Entry 5V74 (X-ray diffraction, 3.51 A resolution); this record covers chains O1 and P1 of the 270 polymer chains in the assembly.

[Chain O1 (and P1)]
Name: Ethanolamine utilization protein EutN/carboxysome structural protein Ccml
Source organism: Haliangium ochraceum (strain DSM 14365 / JCM 11303 / SMP-2)
Notes: chain P1 of this document is another copy of the same molecule, construct and numbering; everything in this record applies to it too
Reference sequence: D0LHE5 (D0LHE5_HALO1); residues 1-96 here = UniProt positions 1-96
Sequence (96 residues; numbered 1 to 96; the number before each row is that of its first residue):
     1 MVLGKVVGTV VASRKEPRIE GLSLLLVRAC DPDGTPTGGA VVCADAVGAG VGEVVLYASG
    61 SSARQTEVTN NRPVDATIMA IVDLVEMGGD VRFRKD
Disordered / not traced: 96

[How chain O1 and chain P1 interact]
Contacting residue pairs - 48 pairs, chain O1 then chain P1:
  V7(O1) - M87(P1)
  V7(O1) - G88(P1)
  G8(O1) - E86(P1)
  T9(O1) - L84(P1)
  T9(O1) - V85(P1)
  T9(O1) - E86(P1)  hydrogen bond (backbone-backbone)
  V10(O1) - L56(P1)  hydrophobic
  V10(O1) - V82(P1)  hydrophobic
  V10(O1) - L84(P1)
  V10(O1) - V85(P1)  hydrophobic
  V11(O1) - V82(P1)
  V11(O1) - D83(P1)  hydrogen bond (backbone-backbone)
  V11(O1) - L84(P1)  hydrogen bond (backbone-backbone)
  A12(O1) - A80(P1)  hydrophobic
  A12(O1) - I81(P1)
  S13(O1) - I81(P1)
  S13(O1) - D83(P1)  hydrogen bond
  R14(O1) - V47(P1)  hydrogen bond (side chain-backbone)
  R14(O1) - A80(P1)
  R14(O1) - I81(P1)  hydrogen bond (backbone-backbone)
  K15(O1) - M79(P1)
  E16(O1) - M79(P1)  hydrogen bond (backbone-backbone)
  R18(O1) - Q65(P1)  hydrogen bond (side chain-backbone)
  R18(O1) - T66(P1)
  L26(O1) - V85(P1)  hydrophobic
  L26(O1) - M87(P1)  hydrophobic
  V41(O1) - M1(P1)
  V41(O1) - V2(P1)  hydrophobic
  V42(O1) - M1(P1)  hydrogen bond (backbone-backbone)
  V42(O1) - L3(P1)  hydrophobic
  V42(O1) - L56(P1)  hydrophobic
  V51(O1) - E86(P1)
  S61(O1) - S61(P1)  hydrogen bond
  R64(O1) - S61(P1)
  R64(O1) - S62(P1)
  R64(O1) - Q65(P1)
  N71(O1) - Q65(P1)
  R72(O1) - Q65(P1)
  P73(O1) - S62(P1)
  P73(O1) - Q65(P1)
  P73(O1) - T66(P1)
  P73(O1) - M79(P1)
  V74(O1) - S62(P1)  hydrogen bond (backbone-side chain)
  D75(O1) - M1(P1)  hydrogen bond (side chain-backbone)
  D75(O1) - A58(P1)
  D75(O1) - S59(P1)  hydrogen bond (side chain-backbone)
  D75(O1) - S62(P1)  hydrogen bond (backbone-side chain)
  A76(O1) - M1(P1)
Other interface residues (no listed pair), chain O1 (25 interface residues in all): L24, C43
Other interface residues (no listed pair), chain P1 (23 interface residues in all): P32, Y57

[Overview]
The interface between chain O1 and chain P1 involves 25 residues on one side and 23 on the other, with 14
hydrogen bonds. Polar contacts include S13(O1)-D83(P1), R14(O1)-V47(P1) and R18(O1)-Q65(P1).
Both chains are Ethanolamine utilization protein EutN/carboxysome structural protein Ccml (Haliangium
ochraceum (strain DSM 14365 / JCM 11303 / SMP-2)). Entry 5V74 (Structure of the intact Haliangium ochraceum
microcompartment shell) was determined by X-ray diffraction, deposited together with 5V76.
